7O0W - chains AI and BI of the 87 polymer chains in the assembly; structure by electron microscopy, 2.47 A resolution.

[Chain AI]
Name: LHh-alpha
From: Gemmatimonas phototrophica
Sequence (54 residues; numbered 1 to 54; the number before each row is that of its first residue):
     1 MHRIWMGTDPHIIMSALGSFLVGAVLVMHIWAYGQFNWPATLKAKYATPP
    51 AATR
Unresolved in the structure: 50-54
Modified / non-standard residues: Met-1 (N-formylmethionine; FME)
Ligand contacts:
  - bacteriochlorophyll a (BCL), molecule 1: Met-1, Ile-4, Trp-5, Thr-8, Ile-13, Ala-16, Leu-17, Phe-20
  - bacteriochlorophyll a (BCL), molecule 2: His-11, Met-14, Ser-15, Gly-18, Ser-19, Leu-21, Val-22
  - bacteriochlorophyll a (BCL), molecule 3: Ile-12, Ser-15, Ala-16, Ser-19
  - bacteriochlorophyll a (BCL), molecule 4: Phe-20, Gly-23, Ala-24, Val-27, Met-28, Trp-31
  - bacteriochlorophyll a (BCL), molecule 5: Leu-21, Val-22, Val-25, Leu-26, His-29, Ala-32, Tyr-33, Phe-36, Trp-38
  - bacteriochlorophyll a (BCL), molecule 6: Leu-21, Ala-24, Val-25, Met-28, His-29, Trp-31, Ala-32, Phe-36
  - V7N ((2E,4E,6E,10E,12E,14E,16E,18E,20E,22Z,24E,26E,28E)-23-methanoyl-31-methoxy-2,6,10,14,19,27,31-heptamethyl-dotriaconta-2,4,6,10,12,14,16,18,20,22,24,26,28-tridecaenoic acid), molecule 1: Met-1, Arg-3, Ile-4
  - V7N, molecule 2: Pro-10, Met-14, Leu-17, Phe-20, Leu-21, Met-28, Trp-31
  - V7N, molecule 3: Val-25, Leu-26, His-29, Tyr-33

[Chain BI]
Name: Light-harvesting protein B:885 subunit beta
From: Gemmatimonas phototrophica
Reference sequence: A0A143BHS8 (A0A143BHS8_9BACT); numbering as in UniProt (aligned over 1-44)
Sequence (44 residues; numbered 1 to 44; the number before each row is that of its first residue):
     1 MSEKGGMTEEEARRFHGYMVTGTLGYVVVASVAHFLAWSWRPWF
Unresolved in the structure: 1-4
Ligand contacts:
  - bacteriochlorophyll a (BCL), molecule 1: His-16, Met-19, Val-20, Thr-23
  - bacteriochlorophyll a (BCL), molecule 2: Thr-21, Gly-22, Gly-25, Tyr-26, Val-29
  - bacteriochlorophyll a (BCL), molecule 3: Leu-24, Tyr-26, Val-27, Ala-30, Ser-31, His-34, Ala-37, Trp-43, Phe-44
  - bacteriochlorophyll a (BCL), molecule 4: Tyr-26, Val-29, Ala-30, Ala-33, His-34, Ala-37, Trp-40
  - V7N ((2E,4E,6E,10E,12E,14E,16E,18E,20E,22Z,24E,26E,28E)-23-methanoyl-31-methoxy-2,6,10,14,19,27,31-heptamethyl-dotriaconta-2,4,6,10,12,14,16,18,20,22,24,26,28-tridecaenoic acid): Arg-14, Phe-15, Tyr-18, Gly-22, Thr-23, Tyr-26

[How chain AI and chain BI interact]
Contacting residue pairs (33):
  Met-1(AI) with His-16(BI)
  His-2(AI) with Glu-9(BI), salt bridge; Ala-12(BI); Arg-13(BI), hydrogen bond; His-16(BI)
  Arg-3(AI) with Glu-9(BI), salt bridge
  Trp-5(AI) with Met-7(BI); Ala-12(BI), hydrophobic; Phe-15(BI), hydrophobic; His-16(BI), hydrogen bond
  Met-6(AI) with Met-7(BI); Thr-8(BI); Glu-9(BI); Ala-12(BI), hydrophobic
  Gly-7(AI) with Gly-5(BI); Gly-6(BI); Met-7(BI), hydrogen bond (backbone-backbone)
  Thr-8(AI) with Gly-6(BI); Met-7(BI), hydrogen bond (backbone-backbone)
  Pro-10(AI) with Met-7(BI), hydrophobic; Phe-15(BI), hydrophobic
  Ile-13(AI) with Phe-15(BI), hydrophobic; Met-19(BI), hydrophobic
  Met-14(AI) with Met-19(BI), hydrophobic
  Leu-17(AI) with Met-19(BI), hydrophobic
  Leu-21(AI) with Tyr-26(BI)
  Val-25(AI) with Tyr-26(BI)
  Phe-36(AI) with Arg-41(BI), hydrogen bond (backbone-side chain); Trp-43(BI), hydrophobic
  Asn-37(AI) with Arg-41(BI)
  Trp-38(AI) with Trp-40(BI), hydrophobic; Arg-41(BI)
  Thr-41(AI) with Arg-41(BI), hydrogen bond
Other interface residues (no listed pair), chain AI (18 interface residues in all): Asp-9

[Overview]
The interface between chain AI and chain BI involves 18 residues on one side and 14 on the other, with 6
hydrogen bonds and 2 salt bridges. Polar pairs include His-2(AI)/Glu-9(BI), Arg-3(AI)/Glu-9(BI) and
His-2(AI)/Arg-13(BI).
Chain AI is LHh-alpha and chain BI is Light-harvesting protein B:885 subunit beta, both from Gemmatimonas
phototrophica; the structure, Cryo-EM structure of the RC-dLH complex (model_1b) from Gemmatimonas
phototrophica at 2.47 A, was determined by electron microscopy, deposited together with 7O0U, 7O0V and 7O0X.
